PDB entry 7Z21 | X-ray diffraction, 1.63 A resolution | chains A and C of the 3 polymer chains in the assembly

== Chain A (and C) ==
Name: Barrier-to-autointegration factor, N-terminally processed
Source organism: Homo sapiens
Notes: engineered mutation(s): A12T; chain C of this document is another copy of the same molecule, construct and numbering; everything in this record applies to it too
UniProt: O75531 (BAF_HUMAN); residues 2-89 here = UniProt positions 2-89
Sequence (89 residues; row label = number of the first residue in the row):
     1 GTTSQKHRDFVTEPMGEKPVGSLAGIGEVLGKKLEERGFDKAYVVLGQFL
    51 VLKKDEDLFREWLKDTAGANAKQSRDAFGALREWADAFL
Not modelled in the structure: 1 (chain C: 1-3)
Sequence notes: expression tag (1); variant Thr12 (Ala in O75531); conflict Ala67 (Cys in O75531), Ala77 (Cys in O75531), Ala80 (Cys in O75531), Ala85 (Cys in O75531)
UniProt features mapped onto this chain:
  - modified residue: Thr2 (Microbial infection: Phosphothreonine), Thr3 (Microbial infection: Phosphothreonine), Ser4 (Phosphoserine)
From the paper describing this entry:
  - post-translational modification sites: Thr3, Ser4

== Chain A / chain C interface ==
Contacting residue pairs (36; chain A residue first):
  Pro14(A) - Leu89(C)
  Met15(A) - Leu89(C)  hydrogen bond (backbone-backbone)
  Gly16(A) - Leu89(C)  hydrogen bond (backbone-backbone)
  Glu17(A) - Lys54(C)  salt bridge
  Gly38(A) - Lys53(C)
  Asp40(A) - Lys53(C)  salt bridge
  Tyr43(A) - Leu50(C)
  Tyr43(A) - Lys53(C)
  Tyr43(A) - Lys54(C)
  Tyr43(A) - Leu89(C)  hydrophobic
  Val44(A) - Leu50(C)
  Val44(A) - Val51(C)
  Leu46(A) - Leu50(C)  hydrophobic
  Leu46(A) - Leu89(C)  hydrophobic
  Gly47(A) - Gly47(C)
  Gly47(A) - Leu50(C)
  Gly47(A) - Val51(C)
  Gln48(A) - Val51(C)
  Leu50(A) - Tyr43(C)
  Leu50(A) - Val44(C)
  Leu50(A) - Leu46(C)  hydrophobic
  Leu50(A) - Gly47(C)
  Val51(A) - Val44(C)
  Val51(A) - Gly47(C)
  Val51(A) - Gln48(C)
  Lys53(A) - Gly38(C)
  Lys53(A) - Asp40(C)  salt bridge
  Lys53(A) - Tyr43(C)
  Lys54(A) - Glu17(C)  salt bridge
  Lys54(A) - Tyr43(C)
  Trp84(A) - Leu89(C)  hydrophobic
  Leu89(A) - Pro14(C)
  Leu89(A) - Met15(C)  hydrogen bond (backbone-backbone)
  Leu89(A) - Gly16(C)  hydrogen bond (backbone-backbone)
  Leu89(A) - Leu46(C)  hydrophobic
  Leu89(A) - Trp84(C)
Also at the interface, not in a pair above, chain A (19 interface residues in all): Phe39, Phe88
Also at the interface, not in a pair above, chain C (18 interface residues in all): Phe88

== Overview ==
Chain A and chain C form an interface of 19 and 18 residues respectively, with 4 hydrogen bonds and 4 salt
bridges. Among the polar pairs are Glu17(A)-Lys54(C), Asp40(A)-Lys53(C) and Met15(A)-Leu89(C). From the paper:
modification sites Thr3(A) and Ser4(A).
Both chains are Barrier-to-autointegration factor, N-terminally processed (Homo sapiens). Entry 7Z21 (BAF A12T
bound to the lamin A/C Ig-fold domain) was determined by X-ray diffraction.
